Entry 6QG0 (electron microscopy, 4.15 A resolution (low resolution: residue-level contacts below are approximate; hydrogen-bond / salt-bridge calls are withheld)); this record covers chains D and C of the 16 polymer chains in the assembly.

Chain D (and C):
Name: Translation initiation factor eIF-2B subunit beta
From: Saccharomyces cerevisiae (strain ATCC 204508 / S288c)
Notes: chain C of this document is another copy of the same molecule, construct and numbering; everything in this record applies to it too
UniProtKB: P32502 (EI2BB_YEAST); numbering as in UniProt (aligned over 1-381)
Amino-acid sequence (381 residues; numbered 1 to 381; the number before each row is that of its first residue):
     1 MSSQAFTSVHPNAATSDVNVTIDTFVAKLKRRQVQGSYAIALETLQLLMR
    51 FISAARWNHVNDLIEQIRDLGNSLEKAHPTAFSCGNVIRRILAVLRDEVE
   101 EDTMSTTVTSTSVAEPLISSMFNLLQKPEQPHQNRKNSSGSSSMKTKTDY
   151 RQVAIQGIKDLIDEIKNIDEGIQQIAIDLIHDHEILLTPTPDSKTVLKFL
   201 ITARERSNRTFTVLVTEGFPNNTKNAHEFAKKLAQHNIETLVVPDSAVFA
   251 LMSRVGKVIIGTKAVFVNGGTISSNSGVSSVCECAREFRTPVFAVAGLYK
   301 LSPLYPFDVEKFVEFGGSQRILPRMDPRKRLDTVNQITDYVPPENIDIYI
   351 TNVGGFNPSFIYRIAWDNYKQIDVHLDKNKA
Disordered / not traced: 1-9, 109-112, 129-146, 377-381

Interface between chain D and chain C:
Contacting residue pairs (5; chain D residue first):
  H181(D) - R254(C)
  E184(D) - R254(C)
  R254(D) - H181(C)
  R254(D) - E184(C)
  R289(D) - R289(C)
Other interface residues (no listed pair), chain D (6 interface residues in all): E287, F288
Other interface residues (no listed pair), chain C (6 interface residues in all): E287, F288

Summary:
The chain D/chain C interface involves 6 residues from each chain.
Chain D and chain C are both Translation initiation factor eIF-2B subunit beta (Saccharomyces cerevisiae
(strain ATCC 204508 / S288c)); the structure, Structure of eIF2B-eIF2 (phosphorylated at Ser51) complex (model
1), was determined by electron microscopy, deposited together with 6QG1, 6QG2, 6QG3, 6QG5 and 6QG6.
